8ET5 - chain A; structure by X-ray diffraction, 2.94 A resolution.

# Chain A
Molecule: Acetolactate synthase, chloroplastic
From: Arabidopsis thaliana
Notes: EC 2.2.1.6
Reference sequence: P17597 (ILVB_ARATH); residue numbers follow UniProt; this construct covers 86-667
Chain sequence (590 residues; row label = number of the first residue in the row):
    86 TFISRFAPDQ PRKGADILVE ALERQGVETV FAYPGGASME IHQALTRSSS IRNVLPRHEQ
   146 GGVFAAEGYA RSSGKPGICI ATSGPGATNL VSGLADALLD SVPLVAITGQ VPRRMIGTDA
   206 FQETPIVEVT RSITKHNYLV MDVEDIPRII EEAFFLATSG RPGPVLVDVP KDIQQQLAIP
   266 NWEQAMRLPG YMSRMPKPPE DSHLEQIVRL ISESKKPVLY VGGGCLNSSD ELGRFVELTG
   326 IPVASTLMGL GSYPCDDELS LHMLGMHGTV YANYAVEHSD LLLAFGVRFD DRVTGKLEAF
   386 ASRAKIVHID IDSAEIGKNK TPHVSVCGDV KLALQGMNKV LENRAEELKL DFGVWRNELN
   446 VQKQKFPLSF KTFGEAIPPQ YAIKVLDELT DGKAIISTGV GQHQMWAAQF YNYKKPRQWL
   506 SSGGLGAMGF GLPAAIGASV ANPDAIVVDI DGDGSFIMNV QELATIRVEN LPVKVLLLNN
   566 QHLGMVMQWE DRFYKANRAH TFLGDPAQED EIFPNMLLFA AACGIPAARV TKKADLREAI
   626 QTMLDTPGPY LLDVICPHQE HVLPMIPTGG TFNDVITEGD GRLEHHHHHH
Unresolved in the structure: 668-675
Construct notes: engineered mutation Thr653 (Ser in P17597); expression tag (668-675)
Modified positions: Cys340 (3-sulfinoalanine; CSD)
Ion coordination: Mg2+ site 1 near Ile401 (its only coordinating residue here); Mg2+ site 2: Asp538, Asn565, His567 (together with AUJ); Mg2+ site 3: Met543, Gln546
Small-molecule neighbours:
  - AUJ (2-[3-[(4-azanyl-2-methyl-pyrimidin-5-yl)methyl]-2-[(1S)-1-(dioxidanyl)-1-oxidanyl-ethyl]-4-methyl-1,3-thiazol-5-yl]ethyl phosphono hydrogen phosphate): Tyr118, Pro119, Gly120, Gly121, Glu144, Thr167, Pro170, Gly171, Asn174, Phe206, Gln207, Val485, Gly486, Gln487, His488, Gly511, Ala512, Met513, Gly537, Asp538, Gly539, Ser540, Met543, Asn565, His567, Leu568, Gly569, Met570, Val571, Leu588
  - FAD (flavin-adenine dinucleotide): Leu184, Asp185, Ser186, Phe206, Arg246, Tyr305, Gly307, Gly308, Gly309, Thr331, Leu332, Met333, Gly334, Met348, Leu349, Gly350, Met351, His352, Gly353, Gly371, Val372, Arg373, Asp375, Arg377, Val378, Ile394, Asp395, Ile396, Asp397, Glu400, Gly413, Asp414, Val415, Val485, Gln489, Met490, Ser507, Gly508, Gly509, Gly511, Met570
  - N-cyclohexyltaurine (NHE; 2-[N-cyclohexylamino]ethane sulfonic acid): Lys220, His221, Met226, Leu241, Arg272, Leu273, Pro274, Gly275, Tyr276, Arg279
  - WRQ (N-{[(4,6-dimethoxypyrimidin-2-yl)carbamoyl]sulfamoyl}-N-methylmethanesulfonamide): Gly121, Ala122, Met124, Ser168, Gln195, Val196, Pro197, Met200, Phe206, Gln207, Lys256, Met351, His352, Asp376, Arg377, Met570, Val571, Trp574, Thr653
Swiss-Prot annotation at these positions:
  - binding site (thiamine diphosphate): Glu144, Gln207, Gln487, His488, Gly511 to Met513, Asp538 to Ser540, Asn565 to Met570
  - binding site (FAD): Ser186, Arg246, Gly308, Thr331, Leu332, Leu349 to His352, Gly371 to Asp375, Asp395, Ile396, Asp414, Val415, Gly508, Gly509
  - binding site ((R)-imazaquin): Lys220, Arg246
  - binding site (chlorimuron-ethyl): Lys256, Asp376, Arg377, Trp574
  - binding site (Mg(2+)): Asp538, Asn565, His567
  - modified residue: Cys340 (Cysteine sulfinic acid (-SO2H))
  - mutagenesis: Ala122 (A122V: Reduced catalytic activity. Resistant to imidazolinone herbicides but not to sulfonylurea herbicides), Met124 (M124E: Reduced catalytic activity. Resistant to imidazolinone herbicides and reduced sensitivity to sulfonylurea herbicides; M124I: No effect on catalytic activity ...), Pro197 (P197S: In csr1-1/GH50; resistant to sulfonylurea but not to imidazolinone herbicides), Arg199 (R199A/E: No effect on catalytic activity. Resistant to imidazolinone herbicides but not to sulfonylurea herbicides), Trp574 (W574L: Increased catalytic activity. Resistant to imidazolinone and sulfonylurea herbicides; W574S: Slightly decreased catalytic activity. Resistant to imidazolinone and sulfonylurea herbicides)

# Overview
Ligands of chain A: flavin-adenine dinucleotide, compound WRQ, N-cyclohexyltaurine and compound AUJ. Asp538,
Asn565 and His567 form the Mg2+ site 2. UniProt lists 16 thiamine diphosphate-binding residues, 20 FAD-binding
residues, (R)-imazaquin-binding residues Lys220 and Arg246 and 4 chlorimuron-ethyl-binding residues.
Chain A is Acetolactate synthase, chloroplastic (Arabidopsis thaliana); the structure, Crystal structure of
arabidopsis thaliana acetohydroxyacid synthase S653T mutant in complex with amidosulfuron, was determined by
X-ray diffraction, deposited together with 8ET4.
